Entry 9CKU (electron microscopy, 2.04 A resolution); this record covers chains E and F of the 8 polymer chains in the assembly.

== Chain E (and F) ==
Molecule: Type III pantothenate kinase
From: Mycobacterium tuberculosis
Notes: EC 2.7.1.33; chain F of this document is another copy of the same molecule, construct and numbering; everything in this record applies to it too
UniProtKB: A0A045I4Z4 (A0A045I4Z4_MYCTX); residues 1-272 here = UniProt positions 1-272
Chain sequence (272 residues; row label = number of the first residue in the row):
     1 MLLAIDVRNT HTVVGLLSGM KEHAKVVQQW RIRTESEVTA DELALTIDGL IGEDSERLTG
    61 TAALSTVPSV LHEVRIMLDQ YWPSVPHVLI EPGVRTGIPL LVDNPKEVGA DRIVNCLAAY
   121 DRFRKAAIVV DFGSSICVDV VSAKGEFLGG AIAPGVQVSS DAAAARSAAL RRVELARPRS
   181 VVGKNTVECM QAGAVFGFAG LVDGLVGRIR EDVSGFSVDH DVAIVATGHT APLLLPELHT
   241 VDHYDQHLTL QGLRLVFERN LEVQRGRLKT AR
Not modelled in the structure: 262-272 (chain F: 163-169, 262-272)
Reported in the primary citation:
  - mutagenesis - R8G/H229G: increased catalytic activity

== Chain E / chain F interface ==
Residue-residue contacts (88):
  Asn-9(E) with Asp-161(F)
  Thr-10(E) with Asp-161(F), hydrogen bond
  Leu-101(E) with Lys-184(F)
  Val-102(E) with Lys-184(F)
  Asp-103(E) with Lys-184(F), hydrogen bond (backbone-backbone); Asn-185(F), hydrogen bond
  Glu-107(E) with Thr-186(F)
  Arg-112(E) with Cys-189(F)
  Ser-134(E) with Asp-161(F), hydrogen bond
  Ser-135(E) with Ser-159(F), hydrogen bond; Asp-161(F); Ala-162(F)
  Leu-148(E) with Val-182(F); Lys-184(F), hydrogen bond (backbone-side chain)
  Gly-149(E) with Val-182(F); Gly-183(F)
  Gly-150(E) with Val-181(F); Val-182(F); Gly-183(F), hydrogen bond (backbone-backbone); Cys-189(F), hydrogen bond (backbone-side chain)
  Ala-151(E) with Val-181(F); Cys-189(F); Gly-193(F)
  Ile-152(E) with Ala-162(F), hydrophobic; Cys-189(F), hydrogen bond (backbone-backbone); Met-190(F); Gly-193(F)
  Ala-153(E) with Ser-159(F); Gly-193(F)
  Pro-154(E) with Gln-157(F); Ser-159(F); Phe-198(F), hydrophobic
  Gln-157(E) with Pro-154(F)
  Val-158(E) with Pro-154(F)
  Ser-159(E) with Ser-135(F), hydrogen bond; Ala-153(F); Pro-154(F)
  Asp-161(E) with Asn-9(F); Ser-134(F), hydrogen bond; Ser-135(F), hydrogen bond
  Ala-165(E) with Asn-9(F)
  Val-181(E) with Gly-150(F); Ala-151(F); Arg-208(F); Ile-209(F), hydrophobic
  Val-182(E) with Val-140(F), hydrophobic; Leu-148(F); Gly-149(F); Gly-150(F); Val-213(F), hydrophobic
  Gly-183(E) with Gly-149(F); Gly-150(F), hydrogen bond (backbone-backbone)
  Lys-184(E) with Leu-101(F); Val-102(F); Asp-103(F), hydrogen bond (backbone-backbone); Leu-148(F), hydrogen bond (side chain-backbone)
  Asn-185(E) with Asp-103(F), hydrogen bond; Glu-107(F)
  Thr-186(E) with Glu-107(F), hydrogen bond (backbone-side chain)
  Cys-189(E) with Arg-112(F); Gly-150(F), hydrogen bond (side chain-backbone); Ala-151(F); Ile-152(F), hydrogen bond (backbone-backbone)
  Met-190(E) with Ile-152(F)
  Ala-192(E) with Ala-151(F), hydrophobic
  Gly-193(E) with Ala-151(F); Ile-152(F); Ala-153(F)
  Phe-196(E) with Leu-205(F), hydrophobic; Arg-208(F)
  Gly-197(E) with Leu-201(F); Leu-205(F)
  Phe-198(E) with Pro-154(F), hydrophobic
  Gly-200(E) with Gly-200(F); Leu-201(F)
  Leu-201(E) with Gly-197(F); Phe-198(F); Gly-200(F); Leu-201(F)
  Leu-205(E) with Ala-192(F); Phe-196(F), hydrophobic; Gly-197(F)
  Arg-208(E) with Val-181(F); Phe-196(F); Glu-237(F), salt bridge
  Ile-209(E) with Val-181(F), hydrophobic
  Val-213(E) with Val-182(F), hydrophobic
  Glu-237(E) with Arg-208(F), salt bridge
Other interface residues (no listed pair), chain E (48 interface residues in all): Val-140, Ala-162, Ala-194, Ala-199, Gly-204, Asp-212, His-239
Other interface residues (no listed pair), chain F (47 interface residues in all): Asn-104, Gly-155, Val-158, Ala-194, Ala-199, Gly-204, His-239

== In short ==
48 residues of chain E face 47 of chain F across their interface; the contacts include 19 hydrogen bonds and 2
salt bridges. Polar contacts include Arg-208(E)/Glu-237(F), Thr-10(E)/Asp-161(F) and Asp-103(E)/Asn-185(F).
From the paper: R8G/H229G of chain E increase catalytic activity.
Both chains are Type III pantothenate kinase (Mycobacterium tuberculosis). Entry 9CKU (Complex of M. smegmatis
Dop with M. tuberculosis CoaX and Pup91) was determined by electron microscopy together with 9B78 and 9B79
from the same study.
